Entry 6CZD (X-ray diffraction, 2.40 A resolution); this record covers chains A and B.

# Chain A (and B)
Name: ATP-dependent dethiobiotin synthetase BioD
Source organism: Mycobacterium tuberculosis (strain ATCC 25618 / H37Rv)
Notes: EC 6.3.3.3; chain B of this document is another copy of the same molecule, construct and numbering; everything in this record applies to it too
UniProtKB: P9WPQ5 (BIOD_MYCTU); residue numbers follow UniProt; this construct covers 2-226
Amino-acid sequence (235 residues; each row starts with the number of its first residue; numbers below 1 keep their minus sign (Met-8 is residue -8)):
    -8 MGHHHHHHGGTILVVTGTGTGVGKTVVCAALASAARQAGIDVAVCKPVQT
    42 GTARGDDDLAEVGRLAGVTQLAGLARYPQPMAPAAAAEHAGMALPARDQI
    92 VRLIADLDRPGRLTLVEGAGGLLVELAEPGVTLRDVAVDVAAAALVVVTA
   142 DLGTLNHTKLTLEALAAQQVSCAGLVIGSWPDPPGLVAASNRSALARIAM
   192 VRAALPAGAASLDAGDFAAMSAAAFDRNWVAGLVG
Disordered / not traced: -8 to -1 (chain B: -8 to -1, 226)
Sequence notes: initiating methionine (-8); expression tag (-7 to 1)
Bound ions: Mg2+: Thr16, Asp49, Glu108 (together with ADP)
Small-molecule neighbours: ADP (adenosine-5'-diphosphate): Gly10, Thr11, Gly12, Val13, Gly14, Lys15, Thr16, Lys37, Thr41, Asp47, Asp49, Pro71, Met72, Ala73, Pro74, Glu108, Ala110, Gly111, Val115

# Chain A / chain B interface
Contacting residue pairs (28; chain A residue first):
  Thr9(A) - Asn147(B)
  Thr9(A) - His148(B)  hydrogen bond (backbone-side chain)
  Thr11(A) - Leu143(B)
  Ala76(A) - Ser181(B)
  Gly112(A) - Asn147(B)
  Leu113(A) - Asn147(B)  hydrogen bond (backbone-side chain)
  Leu114(A) - Asn147(B)  hydrogen bond (backbone-side chain)
  Leu114(A) - Lys150(B)  hydrogen bond (backbone-side chain)
  Leu114(A) - Leu151(B)  hydrophobic
  Arg125(A) - Glu154(B)  salt bridge
  Leu143(A) - Thr11(B)
  Asn147(A) - Thr9(B)
  Asn147(A) - Gly112(B)
  Asn147(A) - Leu113(B)  hydrogen bond (side chain-backbone)
  Asn147(A) - Leu114(B)  hydrogen bond (side chain-backbone)
  His148(A) - Thr9(B)  hydrogen bond (side chain-backbone)
  His148(A) - His148(B)
  Lys150(A) - Leu114(B)
  Leu151(A) - Leu114(B)  hydrophobic
  Leu151(A) - Leu151(B)
  Leu151(A) - Thr152(B)
  Leu151(A) - Ala155(B)  hydrophobic
  Thr152(A) - Leu151(B)
  Glu154(A) - Leu114(B)
  Glu154(A) - Arg125(B)  salt bridge
  Glu154(A) - Ala155(B)
  Ala155(A) - Leu151(B)  hydrophobic
  Ala155(A) - Glu154(B)
Also at the interface, not in a pair above, chain A (19 interface residues in all): Gly10, Met72, Val115, Thr123
Also at the interface, not in a pair above, chain B (18 interface residues in all): Gly10, Val115, Ala158

# Summary
The interface between chain A and chain B involves 19 residues on one side and 18 on the other; the contacts
include 7 hydrogen bonds and 2 salt bridges. Polar contacts include Arg125(A)-Glu154(B), Thr9(A)-His148(B) and
Leu113(A)-Asn147(B). Chain A binds ADP.
Chain A and chain B are both ATP-dependent dethiobiotin synthetase BioD (Mycobacterium tuberculosis (strain
ATCC 25618 / H37Rv)); the structure, Crystal structure of Mycobacterium tuberculosis dethiobiotin synthetase
in complex with adenosine diphosphate, was determined by X-ray diffraction, deposited together with 6E05 and
6E06.
